9E2G - chains 0K and 1I of the 415 polymer chains in the assembly; structure by electron microscopy, 2.80 A resolution.

# Chain 0K
Protein: Flagellar protofilament ribbon protein, putative
Organism: Trypanosoma brucei brucei TREU927
UniProtKB: Q57UY7 (Q57UY7_TRYB2); residue numbers follow UniProt; this construct covers 1-385
Amino-acid sequence (385 residues; numbered 1 to 385; the number before each row is that of its first residue):
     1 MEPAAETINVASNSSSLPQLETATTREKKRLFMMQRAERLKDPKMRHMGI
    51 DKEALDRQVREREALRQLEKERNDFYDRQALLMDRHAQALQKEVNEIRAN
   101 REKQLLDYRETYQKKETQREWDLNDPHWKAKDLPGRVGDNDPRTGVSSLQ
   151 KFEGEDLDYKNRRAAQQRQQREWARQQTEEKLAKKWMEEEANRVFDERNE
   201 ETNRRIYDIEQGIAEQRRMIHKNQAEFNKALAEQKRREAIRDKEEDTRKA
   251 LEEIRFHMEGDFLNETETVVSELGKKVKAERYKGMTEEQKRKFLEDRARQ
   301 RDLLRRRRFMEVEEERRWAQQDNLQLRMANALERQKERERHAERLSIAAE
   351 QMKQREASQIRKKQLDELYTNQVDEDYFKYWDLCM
Disordered / not traced: 1-22

# Chain 1I
Protein: T. brucei spp.-specific protein
Organism: Trypanosoma brucei brucei TREU927
UniProtKB: Q384L6 (Q384L6_TRYB2); numbering as in UniProt (aligned over 1-417)
Amino-acid sequence (417 residues; numbered 1 to 417; the number before each row is that of its first residue):
     1 MEEGTYAGQLGTQNLDSVVETDETNFLHERLSSKISNGFASSAYWGATGE
    51 LPPREPDDVAGKKPHCFEMELNRKLVPFPEDKTSLPRILDYSHVGLHRLR
   101 DGAEDPPKLNEAQLRALEAGGSASGDNTLKRRGLPLLERTTTQGRTIGKG
   151 ILGPEALNALREGNANISAAEANREQLKSKPFTSADPNAYRPTSWDYCDM
   201 TGIDPSSYWVTALDQESVGMPAVYKSRYNLVEKEGPVRRERTTLMLERGK
   251 TVDKKQLRDTLDGINAEAVPQGYKTWSAGHWMSTTHDAHAPYDIGGATEI
   301 NKRNATVPLPRTYHTLTPVHEETVLSQTQRHLNRHNGKWATEYSVSYKDS
   351 FDEAEVNKAYSKRSIFDIRDGAYTMHPYAHHPRDDTATGENYTPAQIVPG
   401 QYTSIARQPLHARNAIK
Disordered / not traced: 1-81, 119-133, 417

# Chain 0K / chain 1I interface
Pairs across the interface - 60 pairs, chain 0K then chain 1I:
  Lys184(0K) - Leu410(1I)
  Met187(0K) - His411(1I)
  Glu188(0K) - His411(1I)  salt bridge
  Glu190(0K) - Arg413(1I)  salt bridge
  Ala191(0K) - Pro399(1I)
  Ala191(0K) - Ala412(1I)
  Val194(0K) - Arg413(1I)
  Phe195(0K) - Ile397(1I)
  Phe195(0K) - Val398(1I)  hydrophobic
  Glu197(0K) - Thr386(1I)
  Glu197(0K) - Thr388(1I)
  Arg198(0K) - Glu390(1I)  salt bridge
  Arg198(0K) - Tyr392(1I)
  Arg198(0K) - Gln396(1I)  hydrogen bond (side chain-backbone)
  Arg198(0K) - Ile397(1I)
  Glu200(0K) - Pro382(1I)
  Glu200(0K) - Arg383(1I)  hydrogen bond (side chain-backbone)
  Glu200(0K) - Thr386(1I)
  Glu201(0K) - Thr386(1I)
  Glu201(0K) - Ala387(1I)
  Glu201(0K) - Tyr392(1I)
  Thr202(0K) - Ile397(1I)
  Asn203(0K) - Pro382(1I)
  Arg204(0K) - His381(1I)  hydrogen bond
  Arg204(0K) - Pro382(1I)  hydrogen bond (side chain-backbone)
  Arg204(0K) - Arg383(1I)
  Tyr207(0K) - Pro377(1I)  hydrogen bond (side chain-backbone)
  Tyr207(0K) - His381(1I)
  Tyr207(0K) - Pro382(1I)
  Ile220(0K) - Asn304(1I)
  Asn223(0K) - Asn304(1I)  hydrogen bond
  Asn223(0K) - Ala305(1I)
  Glu226(0K) - Thr306(1I)
  Phe227(0K) - Ala305(1I)
  Phe227(0K) - Thr306(1I)
  Phe227(0K) - Val307(1I)
  Phe227(0K) - Pro308(1I)
  Ala230(0K) - Thr306(1I)
  Ala230(0K) - Pro308(1I)
  Gln234(0K) - Pro308(1I)
  Gln234(0K) - Leu309(1I)
  Gln234(0K) - Pro310(1I)
  Arg237(0K) - Leu316(1I)
  Arg237(0K) - Glu321(1I)  salt bridge
  Glu238(0K) - Arg311(1I)
  Glu238(0K) - His314(1I)
  Ile240(0K) - Val324(1I)  hydrophobic
  Arg241(0K) - Tyr313(1I)
  Arg241(0K) - His314(1I)
  Arg241(0K) - Thr315(1I)  hydrogen bond (side chain-backbone)
  Asp242(0K) - His314(1I)  salt bridge
  Glu244(0K) - His320(1I)  salt bridge
  Glu244(0K) - Thr323(1I)
  Thr268(0K) - Gln271(1I)
  Thr268(0K) - Gly272(1I)
  Val269(0K) - Pro270(1I)  hydrophobic
  Val269(0K) - Gln271(1I)
  Val270(0K) - Pro270(1I)
  Val270(0K) - Gln271(1I)
  Lys275(0K) - Gln271(1I)
Interface residues without a listed pair, chain 0K (36 interface residues in all): Asn199, Gln211, Met219, Leu231, Glu245
Interface residues without a listed pair, chain 1I (42 interface residues in all): Tyr273, Ile300, Val319, Gln327, His380, Asp384

# In short
Chain 0K and chain 1I form an interface of 36 and 42 residues respectively; the contacts include 7 hydrogen
bonds and 6 salt bridges. Among the polar pairs are Glu188(0K)-His411(1I), Glu190(0K)-Arg413(1I) and
Arg198(0K)-Glu390(1I).
Here chain 0K is Flagellar protofilament ribbon protein, putative and chain 1I is T. brucei spp.-specific
protein, both from Trypanosoma brucei brucei TREU927. Entry 9E2G (Cryo-EM structure of 48 nm repeat of
microtubule doublet from T. brucei flagellum) was determined by electron microscopy.
